6LK4 - chain A; structure by X-ray diffraction, 2.50 A resolution.

[Chain A]
Protein: Guanosine 5'-monophosphate Reductase
From: Trypanosoma brucei brucei
Notes: EC 1.7.1.7
UniProt: Q57ZS7 (Q57ZS7_TRYB2); residue numbers follow UniProt; this construct covers 1-491
Chain sequence (504 residues; numbered 1 to 504; the number before each row is that of its first residue):
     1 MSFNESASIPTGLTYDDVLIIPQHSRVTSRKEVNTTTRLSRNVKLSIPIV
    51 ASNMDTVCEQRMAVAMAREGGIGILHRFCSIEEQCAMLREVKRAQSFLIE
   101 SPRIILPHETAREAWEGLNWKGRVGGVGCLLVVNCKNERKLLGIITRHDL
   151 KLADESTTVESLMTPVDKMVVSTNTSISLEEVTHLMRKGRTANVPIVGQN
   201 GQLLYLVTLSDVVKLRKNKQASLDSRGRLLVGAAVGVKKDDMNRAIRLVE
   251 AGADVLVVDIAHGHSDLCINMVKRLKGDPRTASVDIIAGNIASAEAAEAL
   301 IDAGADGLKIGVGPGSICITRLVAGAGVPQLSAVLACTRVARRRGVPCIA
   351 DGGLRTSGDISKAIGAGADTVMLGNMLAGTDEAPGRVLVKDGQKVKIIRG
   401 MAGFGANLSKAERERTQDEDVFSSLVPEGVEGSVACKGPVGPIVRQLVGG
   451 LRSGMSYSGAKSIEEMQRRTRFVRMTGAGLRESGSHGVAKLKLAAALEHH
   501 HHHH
Unresolved in the structure: 1-2, 386-435, 478-504
Construct notes: expression tag (492-504)
Small-molecule neighbours: GTP (guanosine-5'-triphosphate): Arg93, Ala94, Gln95, Ser96, Ile99, Pro102, Arg103, Arg123, Gly126, Val127, Gly128, Cys129, Asn193, Leu206, Thr208, Ser210, Asp211, Lys214
Reported in the primary citation:
  - catalytic residues: Cys318 (citing earlier work)
  - allosteric site: Trp120
  - binding site for GTP: Asp211
  - mutagenesis - W115R: unchanged catalytic activity

[Summary]
Ligands of chain A: GTP. The paper reports the catalytic residue Cys318; W115R leaves catalytic activity
unchanged.
Chain A is Guanosine 5'-monophosphate Reductase (Trypanosoma brucei brucei); the structure, Crystal structure
of GMP reductase from Trypanosoma brucei in complex with guanosine 5'-triphosphate, was determined by X-ray
diffraction (same publication as 6JL8 and 6JIG).
